Entry 9H9P (electron microscopy, 4.50 A resolution (low resolution: residue-level contacts below are approximate; hydrogen-bond / salt-bridge calls are withheld)); this record covers chains M and C of the 7 polymer chains in the assembly.

# Chain M
Protein: Isoform 3 of Gamma-tubulin complex component 2
Organism: Homo sapiens
UniProtKB: Q9BSJ2 (GCP2_HUMAN), isoform Q9BSJ2-4; numbering as in UniProt (aligned over 1-930)
Sequence (930 residues; each row starts with the number of its first residue):
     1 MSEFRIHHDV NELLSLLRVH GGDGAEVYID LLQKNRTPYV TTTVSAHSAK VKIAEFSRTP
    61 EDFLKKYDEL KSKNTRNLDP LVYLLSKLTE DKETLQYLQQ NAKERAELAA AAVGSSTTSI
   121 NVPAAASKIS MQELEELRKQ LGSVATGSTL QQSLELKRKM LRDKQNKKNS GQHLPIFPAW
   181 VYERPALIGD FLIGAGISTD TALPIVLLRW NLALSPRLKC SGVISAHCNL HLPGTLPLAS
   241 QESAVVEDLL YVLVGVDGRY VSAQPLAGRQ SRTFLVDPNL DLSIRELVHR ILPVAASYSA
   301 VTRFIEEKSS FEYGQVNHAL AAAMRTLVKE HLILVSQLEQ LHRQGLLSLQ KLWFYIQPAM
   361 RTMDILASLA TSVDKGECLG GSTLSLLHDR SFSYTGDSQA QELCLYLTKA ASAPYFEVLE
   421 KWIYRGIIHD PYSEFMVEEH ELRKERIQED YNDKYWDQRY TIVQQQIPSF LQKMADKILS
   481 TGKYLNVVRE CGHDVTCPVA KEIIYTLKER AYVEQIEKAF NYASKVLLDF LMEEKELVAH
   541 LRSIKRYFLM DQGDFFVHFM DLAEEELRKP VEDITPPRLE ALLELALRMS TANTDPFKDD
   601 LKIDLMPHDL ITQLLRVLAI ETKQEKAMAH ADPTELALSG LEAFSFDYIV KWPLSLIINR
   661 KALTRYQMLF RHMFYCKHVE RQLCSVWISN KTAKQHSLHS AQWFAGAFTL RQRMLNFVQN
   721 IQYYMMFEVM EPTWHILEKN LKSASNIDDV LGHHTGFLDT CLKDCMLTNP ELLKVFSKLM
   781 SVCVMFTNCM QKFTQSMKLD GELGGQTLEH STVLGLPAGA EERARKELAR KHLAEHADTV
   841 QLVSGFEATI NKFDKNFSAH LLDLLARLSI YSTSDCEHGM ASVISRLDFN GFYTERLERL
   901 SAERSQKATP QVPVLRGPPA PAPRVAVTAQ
Not modelled in the structure: 1-3, 20-23, 37-38, 55-58, 76, 108-231, 267-270, 493-501, 621-638, 693-703, 794-845, 896-930
UniProt features mapped onto this chain:
  - modified residue: Tyr83 (Phosphotyrosine)

# Chain C
Protein: Mitotic-spindle organizing protein 2A
Organism: Homo sapiens
UniProtKB: Q6P582 (MZT2A_HUMAN); numbering as in UniProt (aligned over 1-158)
Sequence (158 residues; numbered 1 to 158; the number before each row is that of its first residue):
     1 MAAQGVGPGP GSAAPPGLEA ARQKLALRRK KVLSTEEMEL YELAQAAGGG IDPDVFKILV
    61 DLLKLNVAPL AVFQMLKSMC AGQRLASEPQ DPAAVSLPTS SVPETRGRDK GSAALGGVLA
   121 LAERSNHEGS SQRMPRQPSA TRLPKGGGPG KSPTQGST
Not modelled in the structure: 1-32, 49-50, 82-158
UniProt features mapped onto this chain:
  - modified residue (Phosphoserine): Ser34, Ser152

# Chain M / chain C interface
Residue-residue contacts (53):
  Ile6(M) - Leu65(C)
  Asp9(M) - Ile58(C)
  Asp9(M) - Leu62(C)
  Val10(M) - Met75(C)
  Leu13(M) - Val55(C)
  Leu14(M) - Met79(C)
  Leu16(M) - Asp54(C)
  Leu16(M) - Val55(C)
  Leu17(M) - Met79(C)
  Val19(M) - Met79(C)
  Tyr28(M) - Met75(C)
  Tyr28(M) - Ser78(C)
  Leu31(M) - Ala71(C)
  Leu31(M) - Gln74(C)
  Leu32(M) - Val67(C)
  Leu32(M) - Met75(C)
  Asn35(M) - Ala68(C)
  Asn35(M) - Ala71(C)
  Arg36(M) - Leu65(C)
  Arg36(M) - Asn66(C)
  Arg36(M) - Val67(C)
  Tyr39(M) - Asn66(C)
  Val40(M) - Asn66(C)
  Thr41(M) - Asn66(C)
  Ile53(M) - Ala47(C)
  Thr59(M) - Ala46(C)
  Phe63(M) - Leu43(C)
  Tyr67(M) - Leu43(C)
  Leu70(M) - Glu39(C)
  Leu70(M) - Leu43(C)
  Lys73(M) - Glu39(C)
  Thr75(M) - Glu39(C)
  Asn77(M) - Lys64(C)
  Leu78(M) - Leu40(C)
  Pro80(M) - Pro69(C)
  Leu81(M) - Leu40(C)
  Leu81(M) - Leu63(C)
  Tyr83(M) - Leu70(C)
  Leu84(M) - Val72(C)
  Lys87(M) - Leu70(C)
  Lys87(M) - Phe73(C)
  Leu88(M) - Phe73(C)
  Asp91(M) - Lys77(C)
  Thr94(M) - Cys80(C)
  Leu95(M) - Gly48(C)
  Tyr97(M) - Cys80(C)
  Leu98(M) - Ile51(C)
  Ala102(M) - Ile51(C)
  Arg105(M) - Asp52(C)
  Arg105(M) - Asp54(C)
  Gln464(M) - Lys64(C)
  Gln464(M) - Asn66(C)
  Gln465(M) - Lys64(C)
Also at the interface, not in a pair above, chain M (46 interface residues in all): Glu12, Thr42, Asp62, Lys66, Gln99, Asn101
Also at the interface, not in a pair above, chain C (32 interface residues in all): Glu42, Phe56, Asp61

# Overview
The interface between chain M and chain C involves 46 residues on one side and 32 on the other.
Here chain M is Isoform 3 of Gamma-tubulin complex component 2 and chain C is Mitotic-spindle organizing
protein 2A, both from Homo sapiens. Entry 9H9P (Spokes 12 and 13 of the human gamma-tubulin ring complex in
complex with CDK5RAP2 and docked ...) was determined by electron microscopy together with 9H9Q and 9H9R from
the same study.
